PDB entry 8JWS | X-ray diffraction, 2.00 A resolution | chain A

[Chain A]
Protein: PHD finger protein 7
From: Mus musculus
UniProtKB: Q9DAG9 (PHF7_MOUSE); residues 28-149 here = UniProt positions 28-149
Amino-acid sequence (127 residues; row label = number of the first residue in the row):
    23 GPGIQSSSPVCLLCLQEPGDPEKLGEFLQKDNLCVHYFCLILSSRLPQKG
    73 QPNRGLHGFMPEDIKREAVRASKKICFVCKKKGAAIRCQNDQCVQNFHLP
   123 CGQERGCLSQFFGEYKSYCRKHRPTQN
Disordered / not traced: 23-29, 147-149
Sequence notes: expression tag (23-27)
Metal / ion sites: Zn2+ site 1: Cys33, Cys36, His58, Cys61; Zn2+ site 2: Cys98, Cys101, His120, Cys123; Zn2+ site 3: Cys110, Cys115, Cys141, His144
UniProt features mapped onto this chain:
  - zinc finger: Ser30 to Leu68 (C2HC pre-PHD-type), Lys96 to Arg145 (PHD-type)
  - region: Arg67 to Arg92 (Required for interaction and ubiquitination of the nucleosome core particle)
  - binding site (Zn(2+)): Cys33, Cys36, His58, Cys61, Cys98, Cys101, Cys110, Cys115, His120, Cys123, Cys141, His144
  - site: Asn149 (Cleavage)
Reported in the primary citation:
  - mutagenesis - E44K, Q148A: unchanged catalytic activity
  - mutagenesis - E44K/Q148A: decreased catalytic activity
  - mutagenesis - R67S/K71S/R76S: decreased binding to NCP
  - mutagenesis - K87S/R88S/R92S: abolished binding to NCP

[Summary]
Cys33, Cys36, His58 and Cys61 coordinate Zn2+ site 1. Cys98, Cys101, His120 and Cys123 coordinate Zn2+ site 2.
Curated annotation (UniProt) lists 12 Zn2+-binding residues. The paper reports that E44K/Q148A reduce
catalytic activity; R67S/K71S/R76S reduce binding to NCP; 5 substitutions were tested in all.
Chain A is PHD finger protein 7 (Mus musculus); the structure, ePHD domain of PHD Finger Protein 7 (PHF7), was
determined by X-ray diffraction, deposited together with 8JWU.
